PDB entry 8UAS | X-ray diffraction, 2.20 A resolution | chains B and G of the 12 polymer chains in the assembly

== Chain B (and G) ==
Molecule: Rhodococcus ruber Alcohol Dehydrogenase Chain A
Source organism: Rhodococcus ruber
Notes: chain G of this document is another copy of the same molecule, construct and numbering; everything in this record applies to it too
Amino-acid sequence (365 residues; each row starts with the number of its first residue; numbers below 1 keep their minus sign (Met-19 is residue -19)):
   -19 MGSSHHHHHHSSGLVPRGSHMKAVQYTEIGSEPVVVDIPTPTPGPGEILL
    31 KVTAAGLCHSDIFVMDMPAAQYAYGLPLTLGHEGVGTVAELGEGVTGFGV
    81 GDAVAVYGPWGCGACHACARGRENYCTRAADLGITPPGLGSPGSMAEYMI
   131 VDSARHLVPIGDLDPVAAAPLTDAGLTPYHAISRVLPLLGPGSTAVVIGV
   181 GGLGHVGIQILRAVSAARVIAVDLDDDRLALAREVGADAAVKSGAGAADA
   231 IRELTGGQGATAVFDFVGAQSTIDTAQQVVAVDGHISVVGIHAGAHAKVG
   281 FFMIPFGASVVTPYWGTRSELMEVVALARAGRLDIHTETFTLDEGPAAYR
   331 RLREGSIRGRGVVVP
Not modelled in the structure: -19 to -4 (chain G: -19 to -3)
Bound ions: Zn2+ site 1: Cys38, His62, Asp153, Arg340; Zn2+ site 2: Cys92, Cys95, Cys98, Cys106

== Interface between chain B and chain G ==
Residue-residue contacts (10; chain B residue first):
  Gly-2(B) - Glu324(G)
  Ser-1(B) - Thr319(G)  hydrogen bond (side chain-backbone)
  Ser-1(B) - Phe320(G)
  Ser-1(B) - Thr321(G)
  Ser-1(B) - Glu324(G)  hydrogen bond
  His0(B) - Glu318(G)  salt bridge
  His0(B) - Thr319(G)
  His0(B) - Phe320(G)
  His0(B) - Glu324(G)  salt bridge
  Asp17(B) - Arg331(G)
Other interface residues (no listed pair), chain B (5 interface residues in all): Pro19
Other interface residues (no listed pair), chain G (7 interface residues in all): Ala327

== Summary ==
5 residues of chain B face 7 of chain G across their interface; the contacts include 2 hydrogen bonds and 2
salt bridges. Polar contacts include His0(B)-Glu318(G), His0(B)-Glu324(G) and Ser-1(B)-Thr319(G). Cys38(B),
His62(B), Asp153(B) and Arg340(B) coordinate Zn2+ site 1.
Chain B and chain G are both Rhodococcus ruber Alcohol Dehydrogenase Chain A (Rhodococcus ruber); the
structure, Rhodococcus ruber Alcohol Dehydrogenase NADH Biomimetic Complex - Compound 1a, was determined by
X-ray diffraction, deposited together with 8UAR and 8UAT.
